8GNG - chains A and H of the 3 polymer chains in the assembly; structure by X-ray diffraction, 3.20 A resolution.

# Chain A
Protein: Adenosine receptor A2a
Organism: Homo sapiens
Reference sequence: P29274 (AA2AR_HUMAN); residue numbers follow UniProt; this construct covers 1-316
Sequence (333 residues; each row starts with the number of its first residue; numbers below 1 keep their minus sign (Asp-6 is residue -6)):
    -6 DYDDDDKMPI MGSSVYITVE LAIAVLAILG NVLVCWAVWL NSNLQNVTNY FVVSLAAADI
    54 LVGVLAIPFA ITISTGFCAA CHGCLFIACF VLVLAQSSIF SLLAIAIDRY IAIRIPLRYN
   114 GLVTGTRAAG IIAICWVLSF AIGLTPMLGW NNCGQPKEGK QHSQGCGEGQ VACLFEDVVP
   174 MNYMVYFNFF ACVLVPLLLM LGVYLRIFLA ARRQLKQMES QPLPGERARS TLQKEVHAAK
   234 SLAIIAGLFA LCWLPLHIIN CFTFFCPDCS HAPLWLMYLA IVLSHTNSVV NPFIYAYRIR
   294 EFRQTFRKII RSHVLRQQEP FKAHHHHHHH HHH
Unresolved in the structure: -6 to 1, 147-158, 212-220, 310-326
Disulfide bonds: Cys71-Cys159, Cys74-Cys146, Cys77-Cys166, Cys259-Cys262
Differences from the reference sequence: expression tag (-6 to 0, 317-326); engineered mutation Leu54 (Ala in P29274), Ala88 (Thr in P29274), Ala122 (Lys in P29274), Gln154 (Asn in P29274), Ala239 (Val in P29274)
Ligand contacts: istradefylline (JQ9; 8-[(E)-2-(3,4-dimethoxyphenyl)ethenyl]-1,3-diethyl-7-methyl-purine-2,6-dione): Ala63, Ser67, Ala81, Val84, Leu85, Leu167, Phe168, Glu169, Trp246, Leu249, Asn253, His264, Leu267, Met270, Tyr271, Ile274
UniProt features mapped onto this chain:
  - binding site (adenosine): Glu169, Asn253, Ser277, His278
Reported in the primary citation:
  - binding site for istradefylline: Phe168, Leu249, Asn253, Leu267

# Chain H
Protein: antibody fab fragment heavy chain
Organism: Mus musculus
Notes: antibody fragment or engineered binder
Sequence (226 residues; each row starts with the number of its first residue):
     1 EVQLQQSGAE LVKPGSSVKI SCKTSGDSFT AYNMNWVKQS HGKSLEWIGN INPYYGSTRY
    61 NQKFKGKATL TVDKSSSTAY IQLNSLTSED SAVYYCAREG NYYDGGSVRY FDYWGQGTTL
   121 TVSSAKTTAP SVYPLAPVCG DTSGSSVTLG CLVKGYFPEP VTLTWNSGSL SSGVHTFPAV
   181 LQSDLYTLSS SVTVTSSTWP SQSITCNVAH PASSTKVDKK IEPRGP
Unresolved in the structure: 141-142, 225-226
Disulfide bonds: Cys22-Cys96, Cys151-Cys206

# Interface between chain A and chain H
Pairs across the interface (30):
  Asn36(A) - Gly106(H)
  Asn36(A) - Ser107(H)  hydrogen bond (backbone-backbone)
  Leu37(A) - Gly105(H)
  Asn39(A) - Tyr103(H)
  Asn39(A) - Gly105(H)
  Asn39(A) - Gly106(H)
  Asn39(A) - Ser107(H)  hydrogen bond
  Thr41(A) - Tyr103(H)
  Asn42(A) - Tyr103(H)  hydrogen bond
  Asn42(A) - Gly105(H)  hydrogen bond (side chain-backbone)
  Arg102(A) - Tyr103(H)
  Leu110(A) - Ser28(H)
  Leu110(A) - Ala31(H)
  Asn113(A) - Thr30(H)  hydrogen bond (side chain-backbone)
  Asn113(A) - Ala31(H)
  Asn113(A) - Asn52(H)  hydrogen bond
  Asn113(A) - Tyr54(H)
  Asn113(A) - Tyr55(H)
  Gly114(A) - Tyr54(H)
  Gly114(A) - Tyr55(H)  hydrogen bond (backbone-side chain)
  Thr117(A) - Tyr55(H)
  Thr224(A) - Tyr102(H)
  Thr224(A) - Tyr110(H)  hydrogen bond
  Lys227(A) - Tyr102(H)
  Glu228(A) - Tyr102(H)
  Glu228(A) - Tyr103(H)
  Ala231(A) - Tyr103(H)
  Ala231(A) - Asp104(H)
  Leu235(A) - Tyr103(H)  hydrophobic
  Ile292(A) - Asp104(H)
Other interface residues (no listed pair), chain A (18 interface residues in all): Glu294, Phe295
Other interface residues (no listed pair), chain H (15 interface residues in all): Asp27, Tyr32

# In short
Chain A and chain H form an interface of 18 and 15 residues respectively; the contacts include 8 hydrogen
bonds. Among the polar pairs are Asn39(A)-Ser107(H), Asn42(A)-Tyr103(H) and Asn42(A)-Gly105(H). Ligands of
chain A: istradefylline. The paper reports a binding site for istradefylline at Phe168(A), Leu249(A) and
Asn253(A) among others.
Chain A is Adenosine receptor A2a (Homo sapiens) and chain H is antibody fab fragment heavy chain (Mus
musculus); the structure, Crystal structure of human adenosine A2A receptor in complex with istradefylline,
was determined by X-ray diffraction.
